1IVQ - chains A and B; structure by X-ray diffraction, 2.60 A resolution.

== Chain A (and B) ==
Molecule: HIV-2 protease
Organism: Human immunodeficiency virus 2
Notes: chain B of this document is another copy of the same molecule, construct and numbering; everything in this record applies to it too
UniProtKB: P04584 (POL_HV2RO); residues 1-99 here correspond to UniProt positions 86-184 (UniProt number = residue number + 85)
Amino-acid sequence (99 residues; row label = number of the first residue in the row):
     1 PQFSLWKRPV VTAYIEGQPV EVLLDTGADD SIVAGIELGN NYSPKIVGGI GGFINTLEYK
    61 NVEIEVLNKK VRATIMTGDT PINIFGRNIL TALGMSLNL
Differences from the reference sequence: conflict L57 (Lys142 in P04584)
Small-molecule neighbours: u92163 (0PX; N~1~-{(1S,2S,4S)-1-(cyclohexylmethyl)-4-[(2,2-dimethylpropyl)carbamoyl]-2-hydroxy-5-methylhexyl}-N~2~-(quinolin-2-ylcar bonyl)-L-aspartamide): R8, L23, D25, G27, A28, D29, D30, I32, V47, G48, G49, I50, F53, P81, I82, I84

== How chain A and chain B interact ==
Contacting residue pairs (74):
  P1(A) - N98(B)
  P1(A) - L99(B)  hydrogen bond (backbone-backbone)
  Q2(A) - S96(B)
  Q2(A) - N98(B)
  F3(A) - S96(B)
  F3(A) - L97(B)
  L5(A) - T26(B)
  L5(A) - R87(B)
  L5(A) - L90(B)  hydrophobic
  L5(A) - T91(B)
  L5(A) - M95(B)
  W6(A) - T91(B)
  R8(A) - G27(B)  hydrogen bond (side chain-backbone)
  R8(A) - D29(B)  salt bridge
  R8(A) - R87(B)
  P9(A) - T26(B)
  P9(A) - R87(B)
  L24(A) - T26(B)  hydrogen bond (backbone-side chain)
  D25(A) - D25(B)
  D25(A) - T26(B)
  D25(A) - G27(B)
  T26(A) - P9(B)
  T26(A) - L24(B)  hydrogen bond (side chain-backbone)
  T26(A) - T26(B)  hydrogen bond (backbone-side chain)
  T26(A) - L97(B)
  G27(A) - L23(B)
  G27(A) - D25(B)
  D29(A) - R8(B)  salt bridge
  G49(A) - I50(B)
  I50(A) - I50(B)  hydrogen bond (backbone-backbone)
  I50(A) - I54(B)
  I50(A) - I84(B)  hydrophobic
  G51(A) - I50(B)  hydrogen bond (backbone-backbone)
  G51(A) - G51(B)
  G51(A) - G52(B)
  G52(A) - I50(B)  hydrogen bond (backbone-backbone)
  G52(A) - G51(B)
  I54(A) - I50(B)  hydrophobic
  I54(A) - G51(B)
  T80(A) - I50(B)
  P81(A) - G49(B)
  P81(A) - I50(B)
  R87(A) - L5(B)  hydrogen bond (side chain-backbone)
  R87(A) - W6(B)  hydrogen bond (side chain-backbone)
  R87(A) - K7(B)
  R87(A) - R8(B)
  T91(A) - L5(B)
  T91(A) - W6(B)
  L93(A) - L99(B)
  M95(A) - L5(B)
  M95(A) - L97(B)
  M95(A) - N98(B)
  M95(A) - L99(B)  hydrophobic
  S96(A) - Q2(B)  hydrogen bond
  S96(A) - F3(B)
  S96(A) - L5(B)
  S96(A) - L97(B)
  S96(A) - N98(B)  hydrogen bond (backbone-backbone)
  L97(A) - Q2(B)
  L97(A) - F3(B)  hydrogen bond (backbone-backbone)
  L97(A) - L24(B)  hydrophobic
  L97(A) - T26(B)
  L97(A) - M95(B)  hydrophobic
  L97(A) - S96(B)
  L97(A) - L97(B)  hydrophobic
  N98(A) - Q2(B)
  N98(A) - F3(B)
  N98(A) - M95(B)
  N98(A) - S96(B)  hydrogen bond (backbone-backbone)
  N98(A) - N98(B)  hydrogen bond
  L99(A) - P1(B)
  L99(A) - L67(B)  hydrophobic
  L99(A) - L93(B)
  L99(A) - M95(B)  hydrophobic
Interface residues without a listed pair, chain A (33 interface residues in all): K7, L23, G48, F53, L90, G94
Interface residues without a listed pair, chain B (36 interface residues in all): S4, I32, F53, K69, T80, G94

== Overview ==
33 residues of chain A face 36 of chain B across their interface, with 15 hydrogen bonds and 2 salt bridges.
Polar pairs include R8(A)-D29(B), R8(A)-G27(B) and L24(A)-T26(B). Ligands of chain A: u92163.
Both chains are HIV-2 protease (Human immunodeficiency virus 2). Entry 1IVQ (The crystallographic structure of
the protease from human immunodeficiency virus type 2 with two synthetic peptidic ...) was determined by X-ray
diffraction together with 1IVP from the same study.
